PDB entry 7RHZ | electron microscopy, 4.48 A resolution (low resolution: residue-level contacts below are approximate; hydrogen-bond / salt-bridge calls are withheld) | chains A and B of the 4 polymer chains in the assembly

== Chain A ==
Protein: Recombinase cre
From: Escherichia phage P1
UniProtKB: P06956 (RECR_BPP1); numbering as in UniProt (aligned over 1-343)
Sequence (343 residues; each row starts with the number of its first residue):
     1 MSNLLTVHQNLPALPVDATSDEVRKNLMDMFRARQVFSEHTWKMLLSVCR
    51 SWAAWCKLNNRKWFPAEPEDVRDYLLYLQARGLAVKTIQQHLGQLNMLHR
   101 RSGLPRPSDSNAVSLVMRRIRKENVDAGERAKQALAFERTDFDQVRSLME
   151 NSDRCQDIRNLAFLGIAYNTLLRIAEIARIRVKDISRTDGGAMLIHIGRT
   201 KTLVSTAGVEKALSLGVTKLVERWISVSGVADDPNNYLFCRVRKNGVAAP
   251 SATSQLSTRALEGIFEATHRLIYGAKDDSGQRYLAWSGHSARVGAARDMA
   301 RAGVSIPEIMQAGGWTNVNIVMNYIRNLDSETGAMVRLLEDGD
Not modelled in the structure: 1-19, 199-207
Construct notes: engineered mutation A33 (Asp in P06956), V36 (Ala in P06956), A192 (Arg in P06956)
Swiss-Prot annotation at these positions:
  - active site: R173, H289, R292, W315, Y324 (O-(3'-phospho-DNA)-tyrosine intermediate)
Reported in the primary citation:
  - conformationally variable residues (order/disorder transition): R199 to A207
  - mutagenesis - D33A/A36V/R192A: abolished catalytic activity

== Chain B ==
Protein: Recombinase cre
From: Escherichia phage P1
UniProtKB: P06956 (RECR_BPP1); residues 1-343 here = UniProt positions 1-343
Sequence (343 residues; each row starts with the number of its first residue):
     1 MSNLLTVHQNLPALPVDATSDEVRKNLMDMFRDRQAFSEHTWKMLLSVCR
    51 SWAAWCKLNNRKWFPAEPEDVEDYLLYLQARGLAVKTIQQHLGQLNMLHR
   101 RSGLPRPSDSNAVSDVMRDIRKENVDAGERAKQALAFERTDFDQVRSLME
   151 NSDRCQDIRNLAFLGIAYNTLLRIAEIARIRVKDISRTDGGRMLIHIGRT
   201 KTLVSTAGVEKALSLGVTKLVERWISVSGVADDPNNYLFCRVRKNGVAAP
   251 SATSQLSTRALEGIFEATHRLIYGAKDDSGQRYLAWSGHSARVGAARDMA
   301 RAGVSIPEIMQAGGWTNVNIVMNYIRNLDSETGAMVRLLEDGD
Not modelled in the structure: 1-19, 200-207, 328-343
Construct notes: engineered mutation E72 (Arg in P06956), D115 (Leu in P06956), D119 (Arg in P06956)
Swiss-Prot annotation at these positions:
  - active site: R173, H289, R292, W315, Y324 (O-(3'-phospho-DNA)-tyrosine intermediate)
Reported in the primary citation:
  - mutagenesis - R72E/L115D/R119D: abolished catalytic activity
  - conformationally variable residues (order/disorder transition): R199 to A207

== Interface between chain A and chain B ==
Residue-residue contacts (18; chain A residue first):
  N317(A) - N317(B)
  N319(A) - T316(B)
  N319(A) - N317(B)
  M322(A) - N317(B)
  I325(A) - P307(B)
  S330(A) - E308(B)
  E331(A) - E308(B)
  T332(A) - E308(B)
  M335(A) - M299(B)
  V336(A) - A212(B)
  L338(A) - R139(B)
  L339(A) - R139(B)
  L339(A) - S214(B)
  E340(A) - R192(B)
  E340(A) - S214(B)
  E340(A) - L215(B)
  D341(A) - R139(B)
  G342(A) - R139(B)
Also at the interface, not in a pair above, chain A (18 interface residues in all): R118, I306, G333, D343
Also at the interface, not in a pair above, chain B (12 interface residues in all): R100, I306

== In short ==
The interface between chain A and chain B involves 18 residues on one side and 12 on the other. UniProt lists
5 active-site residues on chain A; 5 active-site residues on chain B. The paper reports that D33A/A36V/R192A
of chain A abolish catalytic activity; conformational variability at R199(A) and R199(B).
Here chain A is Recombinase cre and chain B is Recombinase cre, both from Escherichia phage P1. Entry 7RHZ
(Heterodimer of Cre recombinase mutants D33A/A36V/R192A and R72E/L115D/R119D in complex with loxP DNA) was
determined by electron microscopy (same publication as 7RHX and 7RHY).
